7AT8 - chains H and T of the 12 polymer chains in the assembly; structure by electron microscopy, 4.40 A resolution (low resolution: residue-level contacts below are approximate; hydrogen-bond / salt-bridge calls are withheld).

== Chain H ==
Name: Histone H3.2
Organism: Xenopus laevis
UniProtKB: P84233 (H32_XENLA); residues 1-135 here correspond to UniProt positions 2-136 (UniProt number = residue number + 1)
Chain sequence (135 residues; each row starts with the number of its first residue):
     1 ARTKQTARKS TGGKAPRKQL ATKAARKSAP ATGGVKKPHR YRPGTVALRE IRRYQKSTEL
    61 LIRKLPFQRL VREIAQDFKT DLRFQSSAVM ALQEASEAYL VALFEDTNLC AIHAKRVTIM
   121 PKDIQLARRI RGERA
Unresolved in the structure: 1-39
Differences from the reference sequence: conflict Ala102 (Gly103 in P84233)
UniProt features mapped onto this chain:
  - modified residue: Arg2 (Asymmetric dimethylarginine), Thr3 (Phosphothreonine), Lys4 (Allysine), Gln5 (5-glutamyl dopamine), Thr6 (Phosphothreonine), Arg8 (Citrulline), Lys9 (N6,N6,N6-trimethyllysine), Ser10 (ADP-ribosylserine), Thr11 (Phosphothreonine), Lys14 (N6-(2-hydroxyisobutyryl)lysine), Arg17 (Asymmetric dimethylarginine), Lys18 (N6-(2-hydroxyisobutyryl)lysine), Lys23 (N6-(2-hydroxyisobutyryl)lysine), Arg26 (Citrulline), Lys27 (N6,N6,N6-trimethyllysine), Ser28 (ADP-ribosylserine), Lys36 (N6,N6,N6-trimethyllysine), Lys37 (N6-methyllysine), Tyr41 (Phosphotyrosine), Lys56 (N6,N6,N6-trimethyllysine) and 8 more in UniProt
  - lipidation: Cys110 (S-palmitoyl cysteine)

== Chain T ==
Molecule: Widom601 DNA plus linker
Organism: synthetic construct
Sequence (156 nucleotides; each row starts with the number of its first residue; numbers below 1 keep their minus sign (DT-78 is residue -78)):
   -78 TCATACTGGA GAATCCCGGT GCCGAGGCCG CTCAATTGGT CGTAGACAGC TCTAGCACCG
   -18 CTTAAACGCA CGTACGCGCT GTCCCCCGCG TTTTAACCGC CAAGGGGATT ACTCCCTAGT
    42 CTCCAGGCAC GTGTCAGATA TATATACATC CTGTAT

== Interface between chain H and chain T ==
Contacting residue pairs - 15 pairs, chain H then chain T:
  Arg40(H) with DG9(T)
  Tyr41(H) with DA-67(T); DA-66(T); DC10(T)
  Gly44(H) with DG9(T)
  Val46(H) with DG9(T)
  Ala47(H) with DG9(T)
  Arg49(H) with DA-66(T); DT-65(T)
  Arg63(H) with DA17(T); DC18(T)
  Lys64(H) with DC18(T)
  Leu65(H) with DA17(T); DC18(T)
  Arg69(H) with DA17(T)
Other interface residues (no listed pair), chain H (13 interface residues in all): Arg42, Pro43, Thr45

== In short ==
The interface between chain H and chain T involves 13 residues on one side and 7 on the other.
Here chain H is Histone H3.2 (Xenopus laevis) and chain T is Widom601 DNA plus linker (synthetic construct).
Entry 7AT8 (Histone H3 recognition by nucleosome-bound PRC2 subunit EZH2) was determined by electron
microscopy.
